Entry 7VHF (X-ray diffraction, 1.75 A resolution); this record covers chains A and F of the 7 polymer chains in the assembly.

Chain A:
Name: rRNA N-glycosylase
Organism: Escherichia coli
Notes: EC 3.2.2.22
Reference sequence: Q8XBV2 (Q8XBV2_ECOLX); residues 1-297 here correspond to UniProt positions 23-319 (UniProt number = residue number + 22)
Chain sequence (297 residues; numbered 1 to 297; the number before each row is that of its first residue):
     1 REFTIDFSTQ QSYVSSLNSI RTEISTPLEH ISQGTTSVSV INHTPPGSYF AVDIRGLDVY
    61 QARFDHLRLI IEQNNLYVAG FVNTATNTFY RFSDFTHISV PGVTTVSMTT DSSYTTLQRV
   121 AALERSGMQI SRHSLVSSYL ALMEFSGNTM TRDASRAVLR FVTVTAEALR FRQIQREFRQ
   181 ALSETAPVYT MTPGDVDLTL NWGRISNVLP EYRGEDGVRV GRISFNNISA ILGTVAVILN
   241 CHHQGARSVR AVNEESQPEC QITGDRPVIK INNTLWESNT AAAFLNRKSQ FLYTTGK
Unresolved in the structure: 243-256
Cystine bridges: Cys-241/Cys-260
What the authors report for this chain:
  - catalytic residues: Glu-167, Arg-170 (citing earlier work)

Chain F:
Name: Shiga toxin 2 B subunit
Organism: Escherichia coli
Reference sequence: Q7DJJ2 (Q7DJJ2_ECOLX); residues 1-70 here correspond to UniProt positions 20-89 (UniProt number = residue number + 19)
Chain sequence (70 residues; numbered 1 to 70; the number before each row is that of its first residue):
     1 ADCAKGKIEF SKYNEDDTFT VKVDGKEYWT SRWNLQPLLQ SAQLTGMTVT IKSSTCESGS
    61 GFAEVQFNND
Cystine bridges: Cys-3/Cys-56

Interface between chain A and chain F:
Contacting residue pairs (18):
  Asn-272(A) with Thr-45(F), hydrogen bond (side chain-backbone); Gly-46(F); Met-47(F); Asn-69(F), hydrogen bond; Asp-70(F), hydrogen bond (side chain-backbone)
  Trp-276(A) with Leu-44(F)
  Phe-284(A) with Ser-41(F); Leu-44(F), hydrophobic; Thr-45(F)
  Leu-285(A) with Ser-41(F)
  Ser-289(A) with Asn-34(F), hydrogen bond
  Gln-290(A) with Trp-33(F); Asn-34(F); Gln-36(F), hydrogen bond; Pro-37(F)
  Phe-291(A) with Trp-33(F), hydrophobic; Asn-34(F), hydrogen bond (backbone-side chain)
  Thr-294(A) with Trp-33(F)
Also at the interface, not in a pair above, chain A (11 interface residues in all): Ile-271, Asn-273, Thr-295

In short:
The chain A/chain F interface involves 11 residues from each chain, with 6 hydrogen bonds. Among the polar
pairs are Asn-272(A)/Thr-45(F), Asn-272(A)/Asn-69(F) and Asn-272(A)/Asp-70(F). The paper reports catalytic
residues Glu-167(A) and Arg-170(A).
Here chain A is rRNA N-glycosylase and chain F is Shiga toxin 2 B subunit, both from Escherichia coli. Entry
7VHF (Crystal structure of the STX2a complexed with RRA peptide) was determined by X-ray diffraction together
with 7VHC, 7VHD and 7VHE from the same study.
